Entry 8H52 (X-ray diffraction, 3.10 A resolution); this record covers chain A.

Chain A:
Protein: Saccharopine dehydrogenase
Organism: Helicobacter pylori
Reference sequence: A0A2X5A3P4 (A0A2X5A3P4_HELPX); residue numbers follow UniProt; this construct covers 1-399
Sequence (405 residues; row label = number of the first residue in the row; numbers below 1 keep their minus sign (Gly-5 is residue -5)):
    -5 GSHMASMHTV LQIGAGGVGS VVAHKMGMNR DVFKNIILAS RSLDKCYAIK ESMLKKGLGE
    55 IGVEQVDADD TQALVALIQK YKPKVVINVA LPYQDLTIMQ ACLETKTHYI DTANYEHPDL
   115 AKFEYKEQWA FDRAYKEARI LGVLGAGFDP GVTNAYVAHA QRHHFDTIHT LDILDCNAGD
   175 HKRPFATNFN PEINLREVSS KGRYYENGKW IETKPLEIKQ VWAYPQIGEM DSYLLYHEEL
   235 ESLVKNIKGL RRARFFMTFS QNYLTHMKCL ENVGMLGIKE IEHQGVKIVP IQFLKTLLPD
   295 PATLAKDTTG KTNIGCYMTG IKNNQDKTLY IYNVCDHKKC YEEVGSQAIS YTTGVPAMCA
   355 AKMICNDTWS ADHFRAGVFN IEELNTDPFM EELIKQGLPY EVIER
Disordered / not traced: -5 to 1
Construct notes: expression tag (-5 to 0)
Residues lining bound ligands: NADP (NAP; NADP nicotinamide-adenine-dinucleotide phosphate): Gly8, Ala9, Gly10, Gly11, Val12, Ser34, Arg35, Ser36, Lys39, Val60, Asp61, Ala62, Asp63, Val83, Ala84, Leu85, Pro86, Gln88, Thr106, Ala107, Gly141, Phe142, Asp143, Pro144, Phe183, Asn184, Ile187, Lys289, Thr347

Summary:
Chain A binds NADP.
Chain A is Saccharopine dehydrogenase (Helicobacter pylori); the structure, Crystal structure of Helicobacter
pylori carboxyspermidine dehydrogenase in complex with NADP, was determined by X-ray diffraction, deposited
together with 8H50.
